9IX4 - chains A and C of the 6 polymer chains in the assembly; structure by electron microscopy, 2.96 A resolution.

Chain A:
Protein: DdmD
Reference sequence: A0A5R8LS59 (A0A5R8LS59_LACZE); numbering as in UniProt (aligned over 1-1192)
Amino-acid sequence (1192 residues; each row starts with the number of its first residue):
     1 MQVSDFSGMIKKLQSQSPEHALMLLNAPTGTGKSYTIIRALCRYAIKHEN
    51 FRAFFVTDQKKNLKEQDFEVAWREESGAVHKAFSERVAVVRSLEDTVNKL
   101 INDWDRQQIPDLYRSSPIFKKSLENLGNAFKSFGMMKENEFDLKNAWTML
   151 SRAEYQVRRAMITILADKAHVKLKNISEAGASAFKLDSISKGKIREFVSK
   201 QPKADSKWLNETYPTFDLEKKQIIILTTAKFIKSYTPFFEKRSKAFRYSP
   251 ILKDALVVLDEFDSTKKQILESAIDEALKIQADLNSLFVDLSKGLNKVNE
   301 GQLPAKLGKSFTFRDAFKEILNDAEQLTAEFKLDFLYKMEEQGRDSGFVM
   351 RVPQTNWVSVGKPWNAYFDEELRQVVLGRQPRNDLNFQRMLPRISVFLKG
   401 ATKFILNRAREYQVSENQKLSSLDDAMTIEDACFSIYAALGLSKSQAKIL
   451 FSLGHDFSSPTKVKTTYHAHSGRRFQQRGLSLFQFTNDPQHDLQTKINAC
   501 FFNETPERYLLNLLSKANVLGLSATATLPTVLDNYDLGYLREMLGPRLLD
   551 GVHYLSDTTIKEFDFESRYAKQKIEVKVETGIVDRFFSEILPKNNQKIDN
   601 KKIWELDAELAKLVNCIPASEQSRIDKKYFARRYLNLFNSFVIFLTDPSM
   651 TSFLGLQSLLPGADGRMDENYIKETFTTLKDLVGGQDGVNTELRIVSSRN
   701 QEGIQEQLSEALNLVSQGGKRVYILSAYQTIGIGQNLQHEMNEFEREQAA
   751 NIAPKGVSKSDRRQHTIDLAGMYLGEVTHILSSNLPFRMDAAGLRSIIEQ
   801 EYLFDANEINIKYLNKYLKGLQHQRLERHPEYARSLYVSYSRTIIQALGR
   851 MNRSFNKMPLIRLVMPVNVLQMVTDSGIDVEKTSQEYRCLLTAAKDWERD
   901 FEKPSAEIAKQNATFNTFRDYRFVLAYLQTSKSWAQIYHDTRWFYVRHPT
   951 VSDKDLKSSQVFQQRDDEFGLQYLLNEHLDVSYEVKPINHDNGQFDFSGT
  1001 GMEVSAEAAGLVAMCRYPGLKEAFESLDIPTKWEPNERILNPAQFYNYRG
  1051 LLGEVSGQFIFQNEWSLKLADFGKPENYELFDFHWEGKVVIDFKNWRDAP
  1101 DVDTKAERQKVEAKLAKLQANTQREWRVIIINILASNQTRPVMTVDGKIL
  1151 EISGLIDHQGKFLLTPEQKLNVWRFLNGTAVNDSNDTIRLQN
Not modelled in the structure: 1179-1192
Sequence notes: conflict Ser-7 (Leu in A0A5R8LS59), Ile-46 (Val in A0A5R8LS59), Ser-115 (Asn in A0A5R8LS59), Glu-154 (Asp in A0A5R8LS59), Lys-174 (Arg in A0A5R8LS59), Ala-179 (Glu in A0A5R8LS59), Asp-187 (Asn in A0A5R8LS59), Phe-313 (Ser in A0A5R8LS59), His-468 (Tyr in A0A5R8LS59), Glu-575 (Gln in A0A5R8LS59), Asp-681 (Glu in A0A5R8LS59), Ile-704 (Val in A0A5R8LS59), Arg-762 (Pro in A0A5R8LS59), Pro-859 (Thr in A0A5R8LS59), Val-1090 (Ala in A0A5R8LS59), Asp-1101 (Asn in A0A5R8LS59), Ala-1106 (Val in A0A5R8LS59), Arg-1140 (Gln in A0A5R8LS59), Thr-1165 (Met in A0A5R8LS59)
Small-molecule neighbours: ADP (adenosine-5'-diphosphate): Met-1, Thr-29, Gly-30, Thr-31, Gly-32, Lys-33, Ser-34, Tyr-35, Thr-36, Arg-762, Arg-763
From the paper describing this entry:
  - binding site for the 13-nt DNA strand (chain C): Lys-144, Tyr-629, Arg-633, His-779
  - binding site for ADP: Thr-31, Lys-33, Ser-34, Tyr-35, Arg-853

Chain C:
Molecule: 13-nt DNA strand
Sequence (13 nucleotides; each row starts with the number of its first residue):
    27 TATGAGTATATCC

Interface between chain A and chain C:
Pairs across the interface (48; chain A residue first):
  Asp-58(A) / DA36(C)  sugar contact
  Gln-59(A) / DT35(C)  sugar contact
  Gln-59(A) / DA36(C)  phosphate contact
  Lys-60(A) / DA36(C)  salt bridge to the phosphate
  Lys-60(A) / DT37(C)  salt bridge to the phosphate
  Ser-92(A) / DT37(C)  hydrogen bond to the phosphate
  Ser-92(A) / DC38(C)  hydrogen bond to the phosphate
  Leu-93(A) / DC38(C)  hydrogen bond to the phosphate
  Asp-95(A) / DT37(C)  phosphate contact
  Leu-143(A) / DC39(C)  base contact
  Lys-144(A) / DC39(C)  base contact
  Trp-147(A) / DC38(C)  hydrogen bond to the phosphate
  Trp-147(A) / DC39(C)  phosphate contact
  Thr-227(A) / DA36(C)  phosphate contact
  Thr-227(A) / DT37(C)  hydrogen bond to the phosphate
  Ala-229(A) / DA36(C)  sugar contact
  Lys-230(A) / DT37(C)  hydrogen bond to the phosphate
  Lys-230(A) / DC38(C)  salt bridge to the phosphate
  Lys-233(A) / DT37(C)  base contact
  Lys-233(A) / DC38(C)  base contact
  Ser-234(A) / DC38(C)  hydrogen bond to the phosphate
  Ser-234(A) / DC39(C)  hydrogen bond to the phosphate
  Ser-243(A) / DC39(C)  hydrogen bond to the phosphate
  Lys-279(A) / DC39(C)  base contact
  Gln-622(A) / DG30(C)  base contact
  Ser-623(A) / DG30(C)  base contact
  Ser-623(A) / DA31(C)  base contact
  Tyr-629(A) / DA31(C)  base contact
  Ser-658(A) / DG32(C)  sugar contact
  Leu-659(A) / DG32(C)  phosphate contact
  Leu-660(A) / DT33(C)  sugar contact
  Leu-660(A) / DA34(C)  phosphate contact
  Ser-698(A) / DA34(C)  hydrogen bond to the phosphate
  Gln-729(A) / DG32(C)  base contact
  Gln-729(A) / DT33(C)  sugar contact
  Gln-729(A) / DA34(C)  sugar contact
  Thr-730(A) / DT33(C)  phosphate contact
  Thr-730(A) / DA34(C)  hydrogen bond to the phosphate
  Thr-778(A) / DA31(C)  hydrogen bond to the phosphate
  His-779(A) / DA31(C)  salt bridge to the phosphate
  His-779(A) / DG32(C)  stacking on the base
  Leu-785(A) / DT29(C)  base contact
  Arg-825(A) / DA28(C)  hydrogen bond to the base
  Leu-826(A) / DT29(C)  sugar contact
  Glu-827(A) / DT29(C)  phosphate contact
  Arg-828(A) / DT29(C)  phosphate contact
  Arg-828(A) / DG30(C)  salt bridge to the phosphate
  His-829(A) / DG30(C)  hydrogen bond to the phosphate
Interface residues without a listed pair, chain A (39 interface residues in all): Lys-61, Gln-268, Arg-633, Leu-781, Ser-783, Lys-819

Overview:
Chain A and chain C form an interface of 39 and 12 residues respectively; the contacts include 14 hydrogen
bonds, 5 salt bridges and 1 aromatic stacking contact. Polar pairs include Arg-825(A)/DA28(C),
Ser-92(A)/DT37(C) and Ser-92(A)/DC38(C). The paper reports a binding site for ADP at Thr-31(A), Lys-33(A) and
Ser-34(A) among others; a binding site for the 13-nt DNA strand (chain C) at Lys-144(A), Tyr-629(A) and
Arg-633(A) among others.
Chain A is DdmD and chain C is a 13-nt DNA strand; the structure, Cryo-EM structure of Lactobacillus casei
DdmD dimer bound with DNA, was determined by electron microscopy together with 9IW3 and 9IXM from the same
study.
